Entry 8SQN (electron microscopy, 3.89 A resolution); this record covers chains J and L of the 9 polymer chains in the assembly.

[Chain J]
Name: E1 envelope glycoprotein
Source organism: Western equine encephalitis virus
Reference sequence: Q1W679 (Q1W679_WEEV); residues 1-438 here correspond to UniProt positions 798-1235 (UniProt number = residue number + 797)
Chain sequence (438 residues; numbered 1 to 438; the number before each row is that of its first residue):
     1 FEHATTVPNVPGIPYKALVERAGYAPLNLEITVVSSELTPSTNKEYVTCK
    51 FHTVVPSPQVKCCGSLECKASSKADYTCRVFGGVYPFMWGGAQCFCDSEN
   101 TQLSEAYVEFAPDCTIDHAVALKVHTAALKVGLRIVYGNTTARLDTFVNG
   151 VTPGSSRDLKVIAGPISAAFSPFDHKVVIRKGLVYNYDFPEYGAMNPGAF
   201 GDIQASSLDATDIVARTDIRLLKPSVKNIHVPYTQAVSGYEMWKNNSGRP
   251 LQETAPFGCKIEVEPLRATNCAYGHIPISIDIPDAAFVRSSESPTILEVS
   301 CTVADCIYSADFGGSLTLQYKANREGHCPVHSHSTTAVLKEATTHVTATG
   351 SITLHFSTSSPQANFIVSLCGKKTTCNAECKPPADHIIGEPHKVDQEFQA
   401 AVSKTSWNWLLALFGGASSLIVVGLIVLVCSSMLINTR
Disulfide bonds: Cys-49/Cys-114, Cys-62/Cys-94, Cys-63/Cys-96, Cys-68/Cys-78, Cys-259/Cys-271, Cys-301/Cys-376, Cys-306/Cys-380, Cys-328/Cys-370
Glycans and other covalent adducts: N-acetylglucosamine (NAG) linked to Asn-139

[Chain L]
Name: E2 envelope glycoprotein
Source organism: Western equine encephalitis virus
Reference sequence: Q1W679 (Q1W679_WEEV); residues 5-419 here correspond to UniProt positions 321-735 (UniProt number = residue number + 316)
Chain sequence (415 residues; row label = number of the first residue in the row):
     5 ITDDFTLTSPYLGFCPYCRHSAPCFSPIKIENVWDESDDGSIRIQVSAQF
    55 GYNQAGTADVTKFRYMSYDHDHDIKEDSMEKLAISTSGPCRRLGHKGYFL
   105 LAQCPPGDSVTVSITSGASENSCTVEKKIRRKFVGREEYLFPPVHGKLVK
   155 CHVYDHLKETSAGYITMHRPGPHAYKSYLEEASGEVYIKPPSGKNVTYEC
   205 KCGDYSTGIVSTRTKMNGCTKAKQCIAYKRDQTKWVFNSPDLIRHTDHSV
   255 QGKLHIPFRLTPTVCPVPLAHTPTVTKWFKGITLHLTATRPTLLTTRKLG
   305 LRADATAEWITGTTSRNFSVGREGLEYVWGNHEPVRVWAQESAPGDPHGW
   355 PHEIIIHYYHRHPVYTVIVLCGVALAILVGTASSAACIAKARRDCLTPYA
   405 LAPNATVPTALAVLC
Disulfide bonds: Cys-19/Cys-127, Cys-22/Cys-28, Cys-94/Cys-108, Cys-155/Cys-269, Cys-204/Cys-229, Cys-206/Cys-223
Glycans and other covalent adducts: N-acetylglucosamine (NAG) linked to Asn-199

[Interface between chain J and chain L]
Contacting residue pairs (114):
  His-52(J) / Asn-36(L)
  Val-55(J) / Pro-244(L)
  Ser-57(J) / Ser-243(L)
  Ser-57(J) / Leu-246(L)  hydrogen bond (side chain-backbone)
  Ser-57(J) / Ile-247(L)  hydrogen bond (side chain-backbone)
  Ser-57(J) / Arg-248(L)  hydrogen bond (side chain-backbone)
  Pro-58(J) / Pro-244(L)
  Pro-58(J) / Leu-246(L)
  Gln-59(J) / Arg-248(L)
  Gln-59(J) / His-252(L)  hydrogen bond
  Val-60(J) / Ile-247(L)  hydrophobic
  Cys-63(J) / Lys-205(L)
  Cys-63(J) / Tyr-209(L)  hydrogen bond (backbone-side chain)
  Tyr-85(J) / Lys-227(L)  hydrogen bond
  Met-88(J) / Phe-29(L)  hydrophobic
  Met-88(J) / His-177(L)
  Met-88(J) / Ile-247(L)  hydrophobic
  Trp-89(J) / Leu-16(L)
  Trp-89(J) / Phe-29(L)
  Gly-90(J) / Ala-178(L)
  Gly-90(J) / Tyr-179(L)
  Gly-90(J) / Lys-180(L)  hydrogen bond (backbone-backbone)
  Ala-92(J) / Ala-178(L)
  Ala-92(J) / Lys-227(L)
  Gln-93(J) / Ala-178(L)
  Gln-93(J) / Ile-230(L)
  Cys-94(J) / Lys-227(L)  hydrogen bond (backbone-side chain)
  Phe-95(J) / Cys-204(L)  hydrophobic
  Phe-95(J) / Lys-205(L)
  Phe-95(J) / Lys-227(L)
  Phe-95(J) / Gln-228(L)
  Cys-96(J) / Lys-205(L)
  Glu-105(J) / His-252(L)
  Pro-112(J) / Ile-260(L)  hydrophobic
  Asp-113(J) / Tyr-158(L)  hydrogen bond
  Ile-116(J) / His-156(L)
  Asp-117(J) / Glu-40(L)
  Lys-181(J) / Glu-40(L)  salt bridge
  Lys-181(J) / Asp-42(L)  salt bridge
  Lys-181(J) / His-156(L)
  Asn-228(J) / Phe-18(L)
  His-230(J) / Phe-18(L)
  Val-231(J) / Pro-244(L)  hydrophobic
  Arg-249(J) / Thr-299(L)
  Arg-249(J) / Ala-311(L)
  Gln-252(J) / Arg-301(L)  hydrogen bond (backbone-side chain)
  Glu-253(J) / Arg-301(L)
  Glu-253(J) / Ala-309(L)
  Thr-254(J) / Ala-307(L)
  Thr-254(J) / Ala-309(L)
  Ala-255(J) / Arg-301(L)  hydrogen bond (backbone-side chain)
  Pro-256(J) / Gly-304(L)
  Pro-256(J) / Leu-305(L)
  Phe-257(J) / Leu-303(L)
  Phe-257(J) / Gly-304(L)
  Phe-257(J) / Leu-305(L)
  Gly-258(J) / Arg-301(L)
  Gly-258(J) / Leu-303(L)
  Gly-258(J) / Glu-330(L)
  Tyr-308(J) / Glu-345(L)  hydrogen bond
  Tyr-308(J) / Arg-365(L)  hydrogen bond
  Ala-310(J) / Gln-344(L)
  Glu-379(J) / Asp-350(L)
  Pro-382(J) / Glu-345(L)
  Pro-382(J) / Ala-347(L)
  Pro-383(J) / Glu-345(L)
  Pro-383(J) / Ser-346(L)
  Asp-385(J) / Lys-281(L)  salt bridge
  Asp-385(J) / Gln-344(L)  hydrogen bond (backbone-side chain)
  His-386(J) / Lys-281(L)
  His-386(J) / Trp-282(L)
  His-386(J) / Phe-283(L)
  His-386(J) / Ala-343(L)
  His-386(J) / Gln-344(L)  hydrogen bond (backbone-backbone)
  His-386(J) / Ser-346(L)
  Ile-387(J) / Thr-280(L)
  Ile-387(J) / Lys-281(L)
  Ile-387(J) / Gly-285(L)
  Ile-387(J) / Trp-342(L)
  Ile-387(J) / Gln-344(L)
  Ile-388(J) / Trp-342(L)  hydrogen bond (backbone-backbone)
  Ile-388(J) / Gln-344(L)
  Gly-389(J) / Arg-340(L)
  Gly-389(J) / Val-341(L)
  Gly-389(J) / Trp-342(L)
  Glu-390(J) / Trp-342(L)
  Pro-391(J) / Trp-342(L)  hydrophobic
  His-392(J) / Arg-326(L)
  His-392(J) / Trp-342(L)
  His-392(J) / Ala-343(L)
  Lys-393(J) / Arg-326(L)
  Ala-401(J) / Tyr-362(L)  hydrogen bond (backbone-side chain)
  Ala-401(J) / Arg-365(L)
  Val-402(J) / Tyr-362(L)  hydrogen bond (backbone-side chain)
  Ser-403(J) / Asp-350(L)
  Thr-405(J) / Pro-351(L)
  Trp-409(J) / His-356(L)
  Trp-409(J) / Ile-358(L)  hydrophobic
  Leu-410(J) / Val-377(L)  hydrophobic
  Leu-413(J) / Val-377(L)  hydrophobic
  Phe-414(J) / Val-377(L)  hydrophobic
  Ala-417(J) / Gly-384(L)
  Ala-417(J) / Ser-387(L)
  Ala-417(J) / Ser-388(L)
  Leu-420(J) / Ser-388(L)
  Leu-420(J) / Cys-391(L)  hydrogen bond (backbone-side chain)
  Ile-421(J) / Cys-391(L)  hydrophobic
  Gly-424(J) / Cys-391(L)
  Val-427(J) / Ala-395(L)  hydrophobic
  Leu-428(J) / Asp-398(L)
  Ser-431(J) / Asp-398(L)
  Ser-431(J) / Cys-399(L)
  Ile-435(J) / Pro-402(L)  hydrophobic
  Arg-438(J) / Pro-407(L)
Interface residues without a listed pair, chain J (74 interface residues in all): Cys-62, Gly-64, Phe-87, Gly-91, Thr-115, Ile-229, Cys-259, Asn-270, Tyr-273, Ala-384
Interface residues without a listed pair, chain L (86 interface residues in all): Trp-38, Arg-47, His-74, Arg-140, Ala-166, Gly-167, Pro-176, Glu-203, Tyr-232, Asn-242, Asp-245, Leu-264, Thr-265, Pro-266, Leu-297, Val-324, Val-332, Gly-349, Pro-355, His-361, Ala-380, Ile-381

[Summary]
74 residues of chain J and 86 residues of chain L are in contact, with 19 hydrogen bonds and 3 salt bridges.
Polar contacts include Lys-181(J)/Glu-40(L), Lys-181(J)/Asp-42(L) and Asp-385(J)/Lys-281(L). Covalently linked
N-acetylglucosamine: at Asn-139(J). Covalently linked N-acetylglucosamine: at Asn-199(L).
Chain J is E1 envelope glycoprotein and chain L is E2 envelope glycoprotein, both from Western equine
encephalitis virus; the structure, CryoEM structure of Western equine encephalitis virus VLP in complex with
the chimeric Du-D1-Mo-D2 MXRA8 receptor, was determined by electron microscopy, deposited together with 8DAN
and 8DAQ.
